Entry 1LTI (X-ray diffraction, 2.13 A resolution); this record covers chains G and A of the 7 polymer chains in the assembly.

Chain G:
Protein: Heat labile enterotoxin type I
From: Escherichia coli
Reference sequence: P32890 (ELBP_ECOLI); residues 1-103 here correspond to UniProt positions 22-124 (UniProt number = residue number + 21)
Chain sequence (103 residues; row label = number of the first residue in the row):
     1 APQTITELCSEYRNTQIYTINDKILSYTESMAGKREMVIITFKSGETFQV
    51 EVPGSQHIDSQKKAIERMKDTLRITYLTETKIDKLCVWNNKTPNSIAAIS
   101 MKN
Cystine bridges: Cys9-Cys86

Chain A:
Protein: Heat labile enterotoxin type I
From: Escherichia coli
Reference sequence: P06717 (ELAP_ECOLI); residues 1-192 here correspond to UniProt positions 19-210 (UniProt number = residue number + 18)
Chain sequence (192 residues; each row starts with the number of its first residue):
     1 NGDRLYRADSRPPDEIKRSGGLMPRGHNEYFDRGTQMNINLYDHARGTQT
    51 GFVRYDDGYVSTSLSLRSAHLAGQSILSGYSTYYIYVIATAPNMFNVNDV
   101 LGVYSPHPYEQEVSALGGIPYSQIYGWYRVNFGVIDERLHRNREYRDRYY
   151 RNLNIAPAEDGYRLAGFPPDHQAWREEPWIHHAPQGCGNSSR
Disordered / not traced: 1-3, 189-192

Interface between chain G and chain A:
Pairs across the interface (6):
  Tyr76(G) with Arg148(A), hydrogen bond (backbone-side chain)
  Leu77(G) with Arg148(A), hydrogen bond (backbone-side chain)
  Glu79(G) with Asp147(A); Arg148(A), hydrogen bond (side chain-backbone); Arg151(A), salt bridge
  Asn103(G) with Arg143(A), hydrogen bond (backbone-side chain)
Interface residues without a listed pair, chain G (5 interface residues in all): Lys23

Summary:
The interface between chain G and chain A involves 5 residues on one side and 4 on the other, with 4 hydrogen
bonds and 1 salt bridge. Among the polar pairs are Glu79(G)-Arg151(A), Tyr76(G)-Arg148(A) and
Leu77(G)-Arg148(A).
Here chain G is Heat labile enterotoxin type I and chain A is Heat labile enterotoxin type I, both from
Escherichia coli. Entry 1LTI (Heat-labile enterotoxin (lt-I) complex with T-antigen) was determined by X-ray
diffraction.
